Entry 6MAR (electron microscopy, 4.50 A resolution (low resolution: residue-level contacts below are approximate; hydrogen-bond / salt-bridge calls are withheld)); this record covers chains D and C of the 10 polymer chains in the assembly.

Chain D:
Name: Envelope glycoprotein gp160
From: Human immunodeficiency virus 1
UniProtKB: Q2N0S7 (Q2N0S7_9HIV1); residues 506-711 here correspond to UniProt positions 503-708 (UniProt number = residue number - 3)
Amino-acid sequence (220 residues; row label = number of the first residue in the row):
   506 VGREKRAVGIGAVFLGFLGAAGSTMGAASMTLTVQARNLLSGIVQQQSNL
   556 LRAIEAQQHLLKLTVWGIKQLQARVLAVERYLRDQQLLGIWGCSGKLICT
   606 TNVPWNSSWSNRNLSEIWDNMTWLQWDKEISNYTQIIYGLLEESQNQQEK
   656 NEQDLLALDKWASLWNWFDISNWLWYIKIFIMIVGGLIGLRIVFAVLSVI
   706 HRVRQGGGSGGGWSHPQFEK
Not modelled in the structure: 506-511, 550-556, 665-725
Disulfides: Cys598-Cys604
Glycans and other covalent adducts: N-acetylglucosamine (NAG) linked to Asn611, Asn618, Asn625, Asn637
Construct notes: expression tag (712-725)
From the paper describing this entry:
  - post-translational modification sites: Asn611, Asn625, Asn637

Chain C:
Name: Envelope glycoprotein gp160
From: Human immunodeficiency virus 1
UniProtKB: Q2N0S6 (Q2N0S6_9HIV1); the construct lacks a stretch of the UniProt sequence and is renumbered around it, so the offset changes along the chain: 31-143 = UniProt 30-142; 152-185 = UniProt 143-176; 188-309 = UniProt 187-308; 312-323 = UniProt 309-320; 2 more segments
Amino-acid sequence (494 residues; row label = number of the first residue in the row; note: 13 numbers in that range are skipped by the numbering (no residue carries them; nothing is unmodelled there); a row labelled like 185A-185J holds insertion residues (185A, then the next letters in order)):
    10 METDTLLLWVLLLWVPGSTGDAENLWVTVYYGVPVWKDAETTLFCASDAK
    60 AYETEKHNVWATHACVPTDPNPQEIHLENVTEEFNMWKNNMVEQMHTDII
   110 SLWDQSLKPCVKLTPLCVTLQCTNVTNNITDDMR
   152 GELKNCSFNMTTELRDKKQKVYSLFYRLDVVQIN
185A-185J ENQGNRSNNS
   188 NKEYRLINCNTSAITQACPKVSFEPIPIHYCAPAGFAILKCKDKKFNGTG
   238 PCPSVSTVQCTHGIKPVVSTQLLLNGSLAEEEVMIRSENITNNAKNILVQ
   288 FNTPVQINCTRPNNNTRKSIRI
   312 GPGQAFYATGDI
  323A I
   324 GDIRQAHCTVSKATWNETLGKVVKQLRKHFGNNTIIRFANSSGGDLEVTT
   374 HSFNCGGEFFYCNTSGLFNSTWIS
   399 NTSVQGSNSTGSNDSITLPCRIKQIINMWQRIGQAMYAPPIQGVIRCVSN
   449 ITGLILTRDGGSTNSTTETFRPGGGDMRDNWRSELYKYKVVKIEPLGVAP
   499 TRAKRRV
Not modelled in the structure: 10-31, 62-66, 185A-185J, 399-411
Disulfides: Cys54-Cys74, Cys119-Cys205, Cys126-Cys196, Cys131-Cys157, Cys218-Cys247, Cys228-Cys239, Cys296-Cys331, Cys378-Cys445, Cys385-Cys418
Glycans and other covalent adducts: N-acetylglucosamine (NAG) linked to Asn88, Asn156, Asn160, Asn197, Asn234, Asn262, Asn276, Asn295, Asn301, Asn355, Asn363, Asn386, Asn392, Asn448
Construct notes: expression tag (10-30)
From the paper describing this entry:
  - post-translational modification sites: Asn88, Asn156, Asn160, Asn197, Asn234, Asn262, Asn276, Asn295, Asn301, Asn339, Asn355, Asn386, Asn392, Asn406, Asn411

Chain D / chain C interface:
Residue-residue contacts (52; chain D residue first):
  Phe522(D) with Ile84(C)
  Leu523(D) with Pro43(C); Leu86(C)
  Gly527(D) with Glu87(C); Asn88(C)
  Leu537(D) with Tyr40(C); Gly41(C)
  Gln540(D) with Gly41(C)
  Asn543(D) with Gly222(C)
  Leu544(D) with Gly222(C); Pro493(C)
  Ser546(D) with Ala221(C)
  Gln562(D) with His72(C)
  Trp571(D) with Ala73(C)
  Arg585(D) with Phe223(C); Lys490(C); Glu492(C)
  Leu593(D) with Tyr40(C)
  Gly597(D) with Arg503(C)
  Lys601(D) with Tyr40(C)
  Leu602(D) with Tyr40(C)
  Ile603(D) with Val38(C); Tyr39(C)
  Cys604(D) with Thr37(C); Val38(C)
  Thr605(D) with Lys502(C); Arg503(C)
  Thr606(D) with Val36(C); Lys502(C); Arg503(C)
  Asn607(D) with Trp35(C); Lys502(C); Arg503(C)
  Val608(D) with Trp35(C); Val36(C)
  Pro609(D) with Asn33(C); Leu34(C); Trp35(C)
  Trp610(D) with Leu34(C); Trp35(C); Pro498(C)
  Leu619(D) with Arg500(C)
  Trp623(D) with Tyr39(C)
  Trp628(D) with Tyr39(C); Val42(C)
  Leu629(D) with Pro43(C)
  Trp631(D) with Val496(C); Pro498(C)
  Tyr643(D) with Leu494(C)
  Gln650(D) with Arg503(C)
  Glu654(D) with Arg503(C)
  Leu661(D) with Val505(C)
Interface residues without a listed pair, chain D (41 interface residues in all): Ala526, Leu545, Ile548, Gln575, Asp589, Gln590, Asp632, Leu646, Ser649
Interface residues without a listed pair, chain C (39 interface residues in all): Val44, Trp45, Leu52, Lys59, Cys74, Leu111, Ala219, Ile491, Ala501

In short:
The interface between chain D and chain C involves 41 residues on one side and 39 on the other.
N-acetylglucosamine is covalently linked to Asn611(D), Asn618(D), Asn625(D) and Asn637(D). Covalently linked
N-acetylglucosamine: at Asn88(C), Asn156(C), Asn160(C), Asn197(C), Asn234(C) and Asn262(C) and 8 more. From
the paper: modification sites Asn611(D), Asn625(D) and Asn88(C) among others.
Here chain D is Envelope glycoprotein gp160 and chain C is Envelope glycoprotein gp160, both from Human
immunodeficiency virus 1. Entry 6MAR (HIV-1 Envelope Glycoprotein Clone BG505 delCT N332T in complex with
broadly neutralizing antibody Fab PGT151) was determined by electron microscopy.
